1U3H - chains B and C of the 5 polymer chains in the assembly; structure by X-ray diffraction, 2.42 A resolution.

== Chain B ==
Protein: Mouse TCRVbeta 172.10, extracellular variable domain
From: Mus musculus
Notes: engineered mutation(s): G17E,H47Y,I75T,L78S
UniProtKB: P04213 (TVB5_MOUSE); aligned to UniProt positions 11-121 over residues 3-117 (the alignment contains insertions or deletions, so no single offset holds)
Chain sequence (111 residues; row label = number of the first residue in the row; note: 4 numbers in that range are skipped by the numbering (no residue carries them; nothing is unmodelled there)):
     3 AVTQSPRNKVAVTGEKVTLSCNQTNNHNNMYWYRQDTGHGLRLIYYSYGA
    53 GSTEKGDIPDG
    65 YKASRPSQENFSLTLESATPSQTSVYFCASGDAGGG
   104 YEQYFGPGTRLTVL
Disulfide bonds: Cys23-Cys92

== Chain C ==
Protein: H-2 class II histocompatibility antigen, A-U alpha chain
From: Mus musculus
Notes: fragment: extracellular alpha-1, extracellular alpha-2
UniProtKB: P14438 (HA2U_MOUSE); the construct lacks a stretch of the UniProt sequence, so the offset changes along the chain: 4-9 = UniProt 1-6; 10-181 = UniProt 8-179
Chain sequence (182 residues; each row starts with the number of its first residue):
     1 IEADHVGSY
    9A G
    10 IVVYQSPGDIGQYTFEFDGDELFYVDLDKKETIWMLPEFAQLRSFDPQGG
    60 LQNIATGKHNLGVLTKRSNSTPATNEAPQATVFPKSPVLLGQPNTLICFV
   110 DNIFPPVINITWLRNSKSVADGVYETSFFVNRDYSFHKLSYLTFIPSDDD
   160 IYDCKVEHWGLEEPVLKHWEPE
Sequence notes: cloning artifact (1-3)
UniProt features mapped onto this chain:
  - region: Glu179 to Glu181 (Connecting peptide)
  - glycosylation: Asn118 (N-linked (GlcNAc...) asparagine)
Disulfide bonds: Cys107-Cys163

== How chain B and chain C interact ==
Pairs across the interface (14):
  Asn30(B) with His68(C)
  Asn31(B) with Gln61(C), hydrogen bond
  Tyr48(B) with Gln57(C)
  Tyr50(B) with Gln57(C), hydrogen bond; Leu60(C), hydrophobic; Gln61(C); Ala64(C), hydrophobic
  Ala52(B) with Lys67(C)
  Thr55(B) with Lys39(C)
  Glu56(B) with Lys39(C), salt bridge; Gln57(C), hydrogen bond
  Ala97(B) with Gln61(C); Thr65(C)
  Gly98(B) with Gln61(C), hydrogen bond (backbone-side chain)

== In short ==
Chain B and chain C form an interface of 9 and 8 residues respectively; the contacts include 4 hydrogen bonds
and 1 salt bridge. Polar pairs include Glu56(B)-Lys39(C), Asn31(B)-Gln61(C) and Tyr50(B)-Gln57(C).
Here chain B is Mouse TCRVbeta 172.10, extracellular variable domain and chain C is H-2 class II
histocompatibility antigen, A-U alpha chain, both from Mus musculus. Entry 1U3H (Crystal structure of mouse
TCR 172.10 complexed with MHC class II I-Au molecule at 2.4 A) was determined by X-ray diffraction.
